9DR1 - chains G and I of the 8 polymer chains in the assembly; structure by electron microscopy, 3.70 A resolution.

== Chain G ==
Name: DNA-directed RNA polymerase subunit alpha
Organism: Escherichia coli
Notes: EC 2.7.7.6
UniProtKB: P0A7Z6 (RPOA_ECO57); residues 5-234 here = UniProt positions 5-234
Chain sequence (231 residues; row label = number of the first residue in the row):
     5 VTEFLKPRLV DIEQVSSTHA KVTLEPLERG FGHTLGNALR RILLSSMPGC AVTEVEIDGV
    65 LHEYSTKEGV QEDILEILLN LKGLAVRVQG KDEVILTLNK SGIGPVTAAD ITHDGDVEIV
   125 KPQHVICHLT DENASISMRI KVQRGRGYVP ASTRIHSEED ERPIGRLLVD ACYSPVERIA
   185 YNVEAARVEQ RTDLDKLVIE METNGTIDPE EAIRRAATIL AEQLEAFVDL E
Disordered / not traced: 5-7, 160-165
Sequence notes: expression tag (235)

== Chain I ==
Name: DNA-directed RNA polymerase subunit beta
Organism: Escherichia coli
UniProtKB: C3SIA7 (C3SIA7_ECOLX); residue numbers follow UniProt; this construct covers 2-1341
Chain sequence (1340 residues; each row starts with the number of its first residue):
     2 VYSYTEKKRI RKDFGKRPQV LDVPYLLSIQ LDSFQKFIEQ DPEGQYGLEA AFRSVFPIQS
    62 YSGNSELQYV SYRLGEPVFD VQECQIRGVT YSAPLRVKLR LVIYEREAPE GTVKDIKEQE
   122 VYMGEIPLMT DNGTFVINGT ERVIVSQLHR SPGVFFDSDK GKTHSSGKVL YNARIIPYRG
   182 SWLDFEFDPK DNLFVRIDRR RKLPATIILR ALNYTTEQIL DLFFEKVIFE IRDNKLQMEL
   242 VPERLRGETA SFDIEANGKV YVEKGRRITA RHIRQLEKDD VKLIEVPVEY IAGKVVAKDY
   302 IDESTGELIC AANMELSLDL LAKLSQSGHK RIETLFTNDL DHGPYISETL RVDPTNDRLS
   362 ALVEIYRMMR PGEPPTREAA ESLFENLFFS EDRYDLSAVG RMKFNRSLLR EEIEGSGILS
   422 KDDIIDVMKK LIDIRNGKGE VDDIDHLGNR RIRSVGEMAE NQFRVGLVRV ERAVKERLSL
   482 GDLDTLMPQD MINAKPISAA VKEFFGSSQL SQFMDQNNPL SEITHKRRIS ALGPGGLTRE
   542 RAGFEVRDVH PTHYGRVCPI ETPEGPNIGL INSLSVYAQT NEYGFLETPY RKVTDGVVTD
   602 EIHYLSAIEE GNYVIAQANS NLDEEGHFVE DLVTCRSKGE SSLFSRDQVD YMDVSTQQVV
   662 SVGASLIPFL EHDDANRALM GANMQRQAVP TLRADKPLVG TGMERAVAVD SGVTAVAKRG
   722 GVVQYVDASR IVIKVNEDEM YPGEAGIDIY NLTKYTRSNQ NTCINQMPCV SLGEPVERGD
   782 VLADGPSTDL GELALGQNMR VAFMPWNGYN FEDSILVSER VVQEDRFTTI HIQELACVSR
   842 DTKLGPEEIT ADIPNVGEAA LSKLDESGIV YIGAEVTGGD ILVGKVTPKG ETQLTPEEKL
   902 LRAIFGEKAS DVKDSSLRVP NGVSGTVIDV QVFTRDGVEK DKRALEIEEM QLKQAKKDLS
   962 EELQILEAGL FSRIRAVLVA GGVEAEKLDK LPRDRWLELG LTDEEKQNQL EQLAEQYDEL
  1022 KHEFEKKLEA KRRKITQGDD LAPGVLKIVK VYLAVKRRIQ PGDKMAGRHG NKGVISKINP
  1082 IEDMPYDENG TPVDIVLNPL GVPSRMNIGQ ILETHLGMAA KGIGDKINAM LKQQQEVAKL
  1142 REFIQRAYDL GADVRQKVDL STFSDEEVMR LAENLRKGMP IATPVFDGAK EAEIKELLKL
  1202 GDLPTSGQIR LYDGRTGEQF ERPVTVGYMY MLKLNHLVDD KMHARSTGSY SLVTQQPLGG
  1262 KAQFGGQRFG EMEVWALEAY GAAYTLQEML TVKSDDVNGR TKMYKNIVDG NHQMEPGMPE
  1322 SFNVLLKEIR SLGINIELED
Disordered / not traced: 891-914

== Interface between chain G and chain I ==
Residue-residue contacts (55; chain G residue first):
  Asn41(G) - Gly1215(I)
  Asn41(G) - Arg1216(I)  hydrogen bond (side chain-backbone)
  Asn41(G) - Thr1217(I)  hydrogen bond (side chain-backbone)
  Asn41(G) - Gly1218(I)
  Arg44(G) - Glu1083(I)  hydrogen bond (side chain-backbone)
  Arg44(G) - Tyr1087(I)
  Arg44(G) - Gly1215(I)
  Arg45(G) - Glu1083(I)
  Arg45(G) - Asp1084(I)  salt bridge
  Arg45(G) - Gly1215(I)
  Arg45(G) - Arg1216(I)
  Leu48(G) - Ile1082(I)
  Ser49(G) - Glu1083(I)  hydrogen bond
  His66(G) - Ile929(I)
  Tyr68(G) - Tyr756(I)
  Tyr68(G) - Ile831(I)  hydrophobic
  Tyr68(G) - Ile929(I)  hydrophobic
  Tyr68(G) - Ala1055(I)  hydrophobic
  Tyr68(G) - Lys1057(I)  hydrogen bond
  Thr70(G) - Ser730(I)  hydrogen bond
  Thr70(G) - Lys755(I)
  Glu72(G) - Tyr726(I)
  Glu72(G) - Asp728(I)
  Gly73(G) - Asp728(I)  hydrogen bond (backbone-side chain)
  Val74(G) - Asp728(I)
  Val74(G) - Ala729(I)  hydrogen bond (backbone-backbone)
  Gln75(G) - Ala729(I)
  Gln75(G) - Pro769(I)
  Gln75(G) - Val771(I)  hydrogen bond (side chain-backbone)
  Asp77(G) - Lys755(I)  salt bridge
  Asp77(G) - Tyr756(I)  hydrogen bond
  Leu79(G) - Leu693(I)  hydrophobic
  Leu79(G) - Tyr756(I)
  Leu79(G) - Lys1057(I)
  Glu80(G) - Met768(I)
  Leu83(G) - Arg694(I)
  Lys86(G) - Gln824(I)  hydrogen bond (side chain-backbone)
  Lys86(G) - Asp826(I)  salt bridge
  Thr134(G) - Tyr726(I)
  Thr134(G) - Val727(I)  hydrogen bond (side chain-backbone)
  Thr134(G) - Leu773(I)
  Tyr152(G) - Val823(I)
  Tyr152(G) - Gln824(I)
  Ile168(G) - Ile873(I)
  Ile168(G) - Gly874(I)
  Ile168(G) - Ala875(I)  hydrophobic
  Asp174(G) - Asp826(I)
  Glu181(G) - Arg821(I)  hydrogen bond (backbone-side chain)
  Arg182(G) - Asn1090(I)  hydrogen bond (side chain-backbone)
  Arg182(G) - Gly1091(I)
  Arg182(G) - Thr1092(I)
  Ile183(G) - Gly1091(I)
  Ala184(G) - Asn1090(I)
  Ala184(G) - Gly1091(I)
  Tyr185(G) - Tyr1087(I)  hydrogen bond
Also at the interface, not in a pair above, chain G (36 interface residues in all): His37, Leu65, Glu67, Lys71, Glu76, Ile107, Asp135, Pro154, Ser156, Glu204
Also at the interface, not in a pair above, chain I (40 interface residues in all): Glu825, Thr927, Arg1059, Glu1089, Pro1093

== Summary ==
36 residues of chain G and 40 residues of chain I are in contact; the contacts include 15 hydrogen bonds and 3
salt bridges. Polar contacts include Arg45(G)-Asp1084(I), Asp77(G)-Lys755(I) and Lys86(G)-Asp826(I).
Chain G is DNA-directed RNA polymerase subunit alpha and chain I is DNA-directed RNA polymerase subunit beta,
both from Escherichia coli; the structure, E. coli RNA polymerase consensus volume with a bound fluoride
riboswitch in the ligand-bound state, was determined by electron microscopy.
